Entry 9J8G (X-ray diffraction, 1.80 A resolution); this record covers chains A and B of the 3 polymer chains in the assembly.

[Chain A]
Name: Z-DNA-binding protein 1
Source organism: Mus musculus
Reference sequence: Q9QY24 (ZBP1_MOUSE); residues 12-70 here = UniProt positions 12-70
Sequence (59 residues; row label = number of the first residue in the row):
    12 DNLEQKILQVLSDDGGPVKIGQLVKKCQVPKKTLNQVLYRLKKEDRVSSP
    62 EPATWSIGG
Disordered / not traced: 70

[Chain B]
Molecule: 6-nt RNA strand
Sequence (6 nucleotides; numbered 1 to 6; the number before each row is that of its first residue):
     1 UGCGUG

[Interface between chain A and chain B]
Residue-residue contacts (11; chain A residue first):
  Lys42(A) - G4(B)  phosphate contact
  Lys43(A) - G4(B)  hydrogen bond to the phosphate
  Lys43(A) - U5(B)  phosphate contact
  Asn46(A) - C3(B)  phosphate contact
  Asn46(A) - G4(B)  hydrogen bond to the phosphate
  Gln47(A) - G4(B)  phosphate contact
  Gln47(A) - U5(B)  hydrogen bond to the phosphate
  Tyr50(A) - G2(B)  phosphate contact
  Tyr50(A) - C3(B)  hydrogen bond to the phosphate
  Tyr50(A) - G4(B)  base contact
  Ala64(A) - G2(B)  sugar contact
Other interface residues (no listed pair), chain A (8 interface residues in all): Pro63, Trp66

[Overview]
The interface between chain A and chain B involves 8 residues on one side and 4 on the other, with 4 hydrogen
bonds. Among the polar pairs are Lys43(A)-G4(B), Asn46(A)-G4(B) and Gln47(A)-U5(B).
Chain A is Z-DNA-binding protein 1 (Mus musculus) and chain B is a 6-nt RNA strand; the structure, mouse zbp1
hybrid complex, was determined by X-ray diffraction, deposited together with 9J89.
